PDB entry 4ZN9 | X-ray diffraction, 2.21 A resolution | chains A and C of the 4 polymer chains in the assembly

[Chain A]
Protein: Estrogen receptor
From: Homo sapiens
Notes: fragment: ligand-binding domain
Reference sequence: P03372 (ESR1_HUMAN); residue numbers follow UniProt; this construct covers 301-559
Amino-acid sequence (259 residues; each row starts with the number of its first residue):
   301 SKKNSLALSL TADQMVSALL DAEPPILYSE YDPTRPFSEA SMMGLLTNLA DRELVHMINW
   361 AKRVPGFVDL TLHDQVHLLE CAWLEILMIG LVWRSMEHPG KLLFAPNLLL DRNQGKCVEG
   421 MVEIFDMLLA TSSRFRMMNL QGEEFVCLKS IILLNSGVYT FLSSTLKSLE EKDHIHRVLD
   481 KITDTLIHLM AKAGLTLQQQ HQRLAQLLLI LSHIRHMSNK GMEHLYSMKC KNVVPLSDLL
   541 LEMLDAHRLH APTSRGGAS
Not modelled in the structure: 301-304, 460-472, 555-559
Construct notes: engineered mutation S537 (Tyr in P03372)
Residues lining bound ligands: OBH (cyclohexa-2,5-dien-1-yl (1S,2R,4S)-5,6-bis(4-hydroxyphenyl)-7-oxabicyclo[2.2.1]hept-5-ene-2-sulfonate): M343, L346, T347, L349, A350, E353, W383, L384, L387, M388, L391, R394, F404, V418, E419, G420, M421, I424, F425, L428, G521, H524, L525, C530, L540
From the paper describing this entry:
  - conformationally variable residues (helix shift): H524

[Chain C]
Protein: Nuclear receptor-interacting peptide
Reference sequence: Q15596 (NCOA2_HUMAN); residues 686-698 here = UniProt positions 686-698
Amino-acid sequence (13 residues; numbered 686 to 698; the number before each row is that of its first residue):
   686 KHKILHRLLQ DSS
Not modelled in the structure: 686, 697-698

[Chain A / chain C interface]
Contacting residue pairs (23; chain A residue first):
  I358(A) - L690(C)  hydrophobic
  I358(A) - L693(C)  hydrophobic
  I358(A) - L694(C)  hydrophobic
  K362(A) - L693(C)  hydrogen bond (side chain-backbone)
  K362(A) - L694(C)
  K362(A) - D696(C)  hydrogen bond (side chain-backbone)
  L372(A) - H691(C)
  L372(A) - L694(C)
  L372(A) - Q695(C)
  Q375(A) - L694(C)
  V376(A) - K688(C)
  V376(A) - L690(C)
  V376(A) - H691(C)
  V376(A) - L694(C)  hydrophobic
  L379(A) - L694(C)  hydrophobic
  E380(A) - K688(C)  salt bridge
  E380(A) - L690(C)
  D538(A) - I689(C)
  L539(A) - I689(C)
  L539(A) - L693(C)  hydrophobic
  E542(A) - K688(C)
  E542(A) - I689(C)  hydrogen bond (side chain-backbone)
  M543(A) - L690(C)  hydrophobic
Interface residues without a listed pair, chain A (13 interface residues in all): F367, H373

[Overview]
13 residues of chain A face 8 of chain C across their interface, with 3 hydrogen bonds and 1 salt bridge.
Among the polar pairs are E380(A)-K688(C), K362(A)-L693(C) and K362(A)-D696(C). Ligands of chain A: compound
OBH. From the paper: conformational variability at H524(A).
Here chain A is Estrogen receptor (Homo sapiens) and chain C is Nuclear receptor-interacting peptide. Entry
4ZN9 (Crystal Structure of the ER-alpha Ligand-binding Domain (Y537S) in complex with Oxabicyclic Heptene
Sulfonate (OBHS)) was determined by X-ray diffraction.
